PDB entry 3GTQ | X-ray diffraction, 3.80 A resolution | chains C and K of the 12 polymer chains in the assembly

== Chain C ==
Molecule: DNA-directed RNA polymerase II subunit RPB3
From: Saccharomyces cerevisiae
Notes: fragment: DNA-directed RNA polymerase II 45 kDa polypeptide
UniProtKB: P16370 (RPB3_YEAST); residues 1-318 here = UniProt positions 1-318
Sequence (318 residues; each row starts with the number of its first residue):
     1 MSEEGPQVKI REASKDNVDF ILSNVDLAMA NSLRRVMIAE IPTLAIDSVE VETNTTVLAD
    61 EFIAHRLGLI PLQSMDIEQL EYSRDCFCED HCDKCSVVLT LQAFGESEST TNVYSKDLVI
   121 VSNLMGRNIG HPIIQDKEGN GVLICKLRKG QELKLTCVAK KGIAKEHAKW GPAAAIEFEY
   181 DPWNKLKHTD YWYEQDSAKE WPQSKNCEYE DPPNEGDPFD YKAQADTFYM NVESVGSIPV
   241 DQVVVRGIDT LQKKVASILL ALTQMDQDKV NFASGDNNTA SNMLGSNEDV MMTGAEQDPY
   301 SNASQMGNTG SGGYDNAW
Not modelled in the structure: 1-2, 269-318
Bound ions: Zn2+: C86, C88, C92, C95
Curated features (UniProtKB/Swiss-Prot):
  - binding site (Zn(2+)): C86, C88, C92, C95
  - modified residue: S2 (N-acetylserine)
  - natural variant: A30 (A30D: In mutant RPB3-1)
  - mutagenesis: K9 (K9E: Transcript termination readthrough)

== Chain K ==
Molecule: DNA-directed RNA polymerase II subunit RPB11
From: Saccharomyces cerevisiae
Notes: fragment: DNA-directed RNA polymerase II 13.6 kDa polypeptide
UniProtKB: P38902 (RPB11_YEAST); numbering as in UniProt (aligned over 1-120)
Sequence (120 residues; row label = number of the first residue in the row):
     1 MNAPDRFELF LLGEGESKLK IDPDTKAPNA VVITFEKEDH TLGNLIRAEL LNDRKVLFAA
    61 YKVEHPFFAR FKLRIQTTEG YDPKDALKNA CNSIINKLGA LKTNFETEWN LQTLAADDAF
Not modelled in the structure: 115-120
Curated features (UniProtKB/Swiss-Prot):
  - mutagenesis: E108 (E108G/V: Transcript termination readthrough; E108K: Transcript termination readthrough. Lethal), L111 (L111P: Transcript termination readthrough), L114 (L114P: Transcript termination readthrough)

== Interface between chain C and chain K ==
Pairs across the interface - 69 pairs, chain C then chain K:
  E3(C) - N104(K)  hydrogen bond (backbone-side chain)
  E4(C) - A100(K)
  P6(C) - K97(K)
  P6(C) - L101(K)  hydrophobic
  P6(C) - N104(K)  hydrogen bond (backbone-side chain)
  V8(C) - L101(K)  hydrophobic
  V8(C) - F105(K)  hydrophobic
  V8(C) - E108(K)
  I10(C) - F105(K)  hydrophobic
  I10(C) - E108(K)
  I10(C) - Q112(K)  hydrogen bond (backbone-side chain)
  R11(C) - Q112(K)  hydrogen bond (backbone-side chain)
  A13(C) - Q112(K)
  A13(C) - T113(K)
  A13(C) - L114(K)
  S14(C) - L114(K)
  K15(C) - L114(K)
  V18(C) - F105(K)  hydrophobic
  D26(C) - E49(K)
  D26(C) - N52(K)  hydrogen bond
  A28(C) - N44(K)
  A28(C) - L45(K)
  A28(C) - A48(K)  hydrophobic
  M29(C) - L45(K)  hydrophobic
  M29(C) - E49(K)
  M29(C) - K97(K)
  S32(C) - H40(K)
  S32(C) - T41(K)  hydrogen bond (side chain-backbone)
  S32(C) - L45(K)
  R35(C) - T41(K)  hydrogen bond
  V36(C) - T41(K)
  E40(C) - T41(K)
  R84(C) - F10(K)
  R84(C) - L11(K)
  I163(C) - F10(K)  hydrophobic
  K165(C) - R6(K)  hydrogen bond (backbone-side chain)
  K165(C) - L9(K)
  K165(C) - D39(K)  salt bridge
  E166(C) - R6(K)  hydrogen bond (backbone-side chain)
  E166(C) - F7(K)
  E166(C) - F10(K)
  H167(C) - R6(K)
  V240(C) - W109(K)  hydrophobic
  D241(C) - W109(K)
  V244(C) - F105(K)  hydrophobic
  V245(C) - E106(K)
  I248(C) - L98(K)
  I248(C) - L101(K)  hydrophobic
  D249(C) - K102(K)  salt bridge
  L251(C) - L45(K)  hydrophobic
  L251(C) - L98(K)  hydrophobic
  Q252(C) - I95(K)  hydrogen bond (side chain-backbone)
  Q252(C) - L98(K)
  Q252(C) - G99(K)
  Q252(C) - K102(K)  hydrogen bond
  K254(C) - E38(K)
  V255(C) - C91(K)
  V255(C) - I94(K)  hydrophobic
  V255(C) - I95(K)  hydrophobic
  A256(C) - I95(K)
  I258(C) - L19(K)  hydrophobic
  I258(C) - F35(K)  hydrophobic
  I258(C) - C91(K)  hydrophobic
  L259(C) - C91(K)  hydrophobic
  L259(C) - N92(K)
  L262(C) - L19(K)  hydrophobic
  L262(C) - L87(K)  hydrophobic
  L262(C) - K88(K)
  M265(C) - L19(K)
Interface residues without a listed pair, chain C (47 interface residues in all): G5, Q7, K9, F20, L22, N31, L33, A164, A168, S257
Interface residues without a listed pair, chain K (41 interface residues in all): S17, K18, L42, K84, N96

== Overview ==
The interface between chain C and chain K involves 47 residues on one side and 41 on the other, with 11
hydrogen bonds and 2 salt bridges. Among the polar pairs are K165(C)-D39(K), D249(C)-K102(K) and
E3(C)-N104(K).
Chain C is DNA-directed RNA polymerase II subunit RPB3 and chain K is DNA-directed RNA polymerase II subunit
RPB11, both from Saccharomyces cerevisiae; the structure, Backtracked RNA polymerase II complex induced by
damage, was determined by X-ray diffraction together with 3GTG, 3GTJ, 3GTK, 3GTL, 3GTM, 3GTO and 3GTP from the
same study.
